6OVY - chains A and C of the 9 polymer chains in the assembly; structure by X-ray diffraction, 3.00 A resolution.

== Chain A ==
Molecule: DNA-directed RNA polymerase subunit alpha
Organism: Thermus thermophilus
Notes: EC 2.7.7.6
Reference sequence: Q9Z9H6 (RPOA_THETH); numbering as in UniProt (aligned over 1-315)
Amino-acid sequence (315 residues; row label = number of the first residue in the row):
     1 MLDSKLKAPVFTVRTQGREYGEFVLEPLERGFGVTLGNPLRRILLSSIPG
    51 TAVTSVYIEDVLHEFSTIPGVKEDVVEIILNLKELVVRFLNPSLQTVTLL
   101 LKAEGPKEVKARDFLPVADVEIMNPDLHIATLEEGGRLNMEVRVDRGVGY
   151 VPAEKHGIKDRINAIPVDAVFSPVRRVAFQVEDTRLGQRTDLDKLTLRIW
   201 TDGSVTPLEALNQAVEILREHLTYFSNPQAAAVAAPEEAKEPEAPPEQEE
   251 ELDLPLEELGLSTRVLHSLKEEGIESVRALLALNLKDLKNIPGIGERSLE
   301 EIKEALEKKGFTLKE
Disordered / not traced: 1-3, 230-315

== Chain C ==
Molecule: DNA-directed RNA polymerase subunit beta
Organism: Thermus thermophilus
Notes: EC 2.7.7.6
Reference sequence: Q8RQE9 (RPOB_THET8); residue numbers follow UniProt; this construct covers 1-1119
Amino-acid sequence (1119 residues; numbered 1 to 1119; the number before each row is that of its first residue):
     1 MEIKRFGRIREVIPLPPLTEIQVESYRRALQADVPPEKRENVGIQAAFRE
    51 TFPIEEEDKGKGGLVLDFLEYRLGEPPFPQDECREKDLTYQAPLYARLQL
   101 IHKDTGLIKEDEVFLGHIPLMTEDGSFIINGADRVIVSQIHRSPGVYFTP
   151 DPARPGRYIASIIPLPKRGPWIDLEVEPNGVVSMKVNKRKFPLVLLLRVL
   201 GYDQETLARELGAYGELVQGLMDESVFAMRPEEALIRLFTLLRPGDPPKR
   251 DKAVAYVYGLIADPRRYDLGEAGRYKAEEKLGIRLSGRTLARFEDGEFKD
   301 EVFLPTLRYLFALTAGVPGHEVDDIDHLGNRRIRTVGELMTDQFRVGLAR
   351 LARGVRERMLMGSEDSLTPAKLVNSRPLEAAIREFFSRSQLSQFKDETNP
   401 LSSLRHKRRISALGPGGLTRERAGFDVRDVHRTHYGRICPVETPEGANIG
   451 LITSLAAYARVDELGFIRTPYRRVVGGVVTDEVVYMTATEEDRYTIAQAN
   501 TPLEGNRIAAERVVARRKGEPVIVSPEEVEFMDVSPKQVFSVNTNLIPFL
   551 EHDDANRALMGSNMQTQAVPLIRAQAPVVMTGLEERVVRDSLAALYAEED
   601 GEVAKVDGNRIVVRYEDGRLVEYPLRRFYRSNQGTALDQRPRVVVGQRVR
   651 KGDLLADGPASENGFLALGQNVLVAIMPFDGYNFEDAIVISEELLKRDFY
   701 TSIHIERYEIEARDTKLGPERITRDIPHLSEAALRDLDEEGVVRIGAEVK
   751 PGDILVGRTSFKGESEPTPEERLLRSIFGEKARDVKDTSLRVPPGEGGIV
   801 VRTVRLRRGDPGVELKPGVREVVRVYVAQKRKLQVGDKLANRHGNKGVVA
   851 KILPVEDMPHLPDGTPVDVILNPLGVPSRMNLGQILETHLGLAGYFLGQR
   901 YISPIFDGAKEPEIKELLAQAFEVYFGKRKGEGFGVDKREVEVLRRAEKL
   951 GLVTPGKTPEEQLKELFLQGKVVLYDGRTGEPIEGPIVVGQMFIMKLYHM
  1001 VEDKMHARSTGPYSLITQQPLGGKAQFGGQRFGEMEVWALEAYGAAHTLQ
  1051 EMLTLKSDDIEGRNAAYEAIIKGEDVPEPSVPESFRVLVKELQALALDVQ
  1101 TLDEKDNPVDIFEGLASKR
Disordered / not traced: 57-63, 1119
Residues lining bound ligands: pyrophosphate (POP): Arg557, Ser878, Arg879

== Chain A / chain C interface ==
Residue-residue contacts (80):
  Glu22(A) with Phe934(C)
  Val34(A) with Arg939(C)
  Asn38(A) with Gly977(C); Arg978(C), hydrogen bond (side chain-backbone); Thr979(C), hydrogen bond (side chain-backbone); Gly980(C), hydrogen bond (side chain-backbone)
  Arg41(A) with His860(C), hydrogen bond; Gly864(C)
  Arg42(A) with Glu856(C), hydrogen bond (side chain-backbone); Asp857(C), salt bridge; Gly977(C); Arg978(C)
  Ser46(A) with Glu856(C)
  Leu62(A) with Ile745(C), hydrophobic; Gly746(C)
  His63(A) with Ile799(C); Val800(C); Val801(C)
  Glu64(A) with Lys830(C), salt bridge
  Phe65(A) with Phe628(C); Ile703(C), hydrophobic; Ile799(C), hydrophobic; Val801(C), hydrophobic; Ala828(C), hydrophobic; Lys830(C)
  Thr67(A) with Gly608(C); Asn609(C), hydrogen bond
  Ile68(A) with Asp607(C)
  Pro69(A) with Asp607(C)
  Gly70(A) with Asp607(C), hydrogen bond (backbone-side chain)
  Val71(A) with Asp607(C), hydrogen bond (backbone-side chain); Gly608(C), hydrogen bond (backbone-backbone)
  Lys72(A) with Gly608(C); Pro641(C); Arg642(C); Val643(C), hydrogen bond (side chain-backbone); Val644(C)
  Asp74(A) with Arg627(C), salt bridge
  Leu80(A) with Arg573(C); Asp698(C)
  Lys83(A) with Lys696(C), hydrogen bond (side chain-backbone); Asp698(C), salt bridge
  Glu133(A) with Lys605(C); Val606(C), hydrogen bond (side chain-backbone); Asp607(C); Arg610(C), salt bridge; Val645(C)
  Glu134(A) with Lys605(C)
  Tyr150(A) with Glu692(C); Leu695(C), hydrogen bond (side chain-backbone); Lys696(C); Lys832(C)
  Glu154(A) with Lys832(C), salt bridge
  Asp168(A) with Asp698(C); Lys832(C), salt bridge
  Arg176(A) with Asp863(C); Thr865(C), hydrogen bond
  Val177(A) with Gly864(C)
  Ala178(A) with Pro862(C); Asp863(C); Gly864(C)
  Phe179(A) with Arg939(C), hydrogen bond (backbone-side chain)
  Gln180(A) with Arg929(C); Phe934(C); Gly935(C); Asp937(C)
  Val181(A) with Asp937(C), hydrogen bond (backbone-side chain); Lys938(C), hydrogen bond (backbone-backbone); Arg939(C)
  Glu182(A) with Phe934(C); Gly935(C), hydrogen bond (side chain-backbone); Val936(C); Lys938(C)
  Asp183(A) with Lys938(C), salt bridge
  Asp191(A) with Lys938(C), salt bridge
  Leu192(A) with Lys938(C)
  Asp193(A) with Lys938(C), salt bridge
  Thr196(A) with Phe934(C)
  Arg198(A) with Glu932(C), salt bridge; Phe934(C)
Other interface residues (no listed pair), chain A (47 interface residues in all): Arg30, Leu45, Ser66, Val76, Thr131, Lys159, Ile162, Asn163, Val170, Trp200
Other interface residues (no listed pair), chain C (54 interface residues in all): Ile572, Arg640, Arg697, Arg744, Glu748, Gln829, Val855, Asp976

== Summary ==
Chain A and chain C form an interface of 47 and 54 residues respectively, with 18 hydrogen bonds and 11 salt
bridges. Polar contacts include Arg42(A)-Asp857(C), Glu64(A)-Lys830(C) and Asp74(A)-Arg627(C). Bound to chain
C: pyrophosphate.
Here chain A is DNA-directed RNA polymerase subunit alpha and chain C is DNA-directed RNA polymerase subunit
beta, both from Thermus thermophilus. Entry 6OVY (X-ray crystal structure of a bacterial reiterative
transcription complex of pyrG promoter variant -1C) was determined by X-ray diffraction, deposited together
with 6OVR, 6OW3, 6OY5, 6OY6, 6OY7, 6P70 and 6P71.
